Entry 3IH7 (X-ray diffraction, 3.10 A resolution); this record covers chains A and C of the 3 polymer chains in the assembly.

[Chain A]
Name: N-glycosylase/DNA lyase
Source organism: Homo sapiens
Notes: EC 3.2.2.-, 4.2.99.18
UniProtKB: O15527 (OGG1_HUMAN); residues 12-325 here = UniProt positions 12-325
Chain sequence (316 residues; numbered 10 to 325; the number before each row is that of its first residue):
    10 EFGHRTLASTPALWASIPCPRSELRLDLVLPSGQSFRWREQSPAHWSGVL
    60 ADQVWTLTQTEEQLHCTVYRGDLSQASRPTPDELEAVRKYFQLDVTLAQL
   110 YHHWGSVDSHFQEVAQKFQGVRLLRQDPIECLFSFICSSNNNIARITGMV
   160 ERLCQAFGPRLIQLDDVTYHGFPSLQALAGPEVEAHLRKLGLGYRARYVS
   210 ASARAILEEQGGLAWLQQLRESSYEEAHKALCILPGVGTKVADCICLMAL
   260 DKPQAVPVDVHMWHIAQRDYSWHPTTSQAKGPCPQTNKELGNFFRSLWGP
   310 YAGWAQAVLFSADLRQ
Unresolved in the structure: 80-82
Differences from the reference sequence: expression tag (10-11); conflict Leu82 (Lys in O15527); engineered mutation Cys292 (Ser in O15527)
Swiss-Prot annotation at these positions:
  - active site: Lys249 (Schiff-base intermediate with DNA)
  - binding site (DNA): Asn149, Arg154, Arg204, His270, Gln287
  - binding site (8-oxoguanine): Pro266, Asp268, Gln315, Phe319
  - natural variant: Gly12 (G12E: Found in a kidney cancer sample), Arg46 (R46Q: Found in a clear cell renal cell carcinoma sample), Ala85 (A85S: Found in a lung cancer sample), Arg131 (R131Q: Found in a lung cancer sample), Arg154 (R154H: Found in a gastric cancer sample), Ser232 (S232T: Found in a kidney cancer sample)
  - mutagenesis: Lys249 (K249Q: Loss of activity), Asp268 (D268E/Q: No effect on activity; D268N: Decreases activity about 65-fold)

[Chain C]
Molecule: 13-nt DNA strand
Sequence (13 nucleotides; row label = number of the first residue in the row):
    18 ACGTCCAGGTCTA
Unresolved in the structure: 18

[Chain A / chain C interface]
Residue-residue contacts (37; chain A residue first):
  Gly42(A) - DG25(C)  base contact
  Phe144(A) - DG25(C)  base contact
  Ser147(A) - DG25(C)  sugar contact
  Ser148(A) - DG26(C)  sugar contact
  Asn149(A) - DA24(C)  base contact
  Asn149(A) - DG26(C)  hydrogen bond to the phosphate
  Asn150(A) - DA24(C)  sugar contact
  Asn150(A) - DG25(C)  sugar contact
  Asn151(A) - DA24(C)  hydrogen bond to the base
  Asn151(A) - DG25(C)  phosphate contact
  Ile152(A) - DG25(C)  hydrogen bond to the phosphate
  Tyr203(A) - DG26(C)  base contact
  Tyr207(A) - DC28(C)  sugar contact
  Leu243(A) - DC28(C)  phosphate contact
  Pro244(A) - DC28(C)  phosphate contact
  Gly245(A) - DT27(C)  hydrogen bond to the phosphate
  Gly245(A) - DC28(C)  hydrogen bond to the phosphate
  Val246(A) - DT27(C)  phosphate contact
  Val246(A) - DC28(C)  phosphate contact
  Gly247(A) - DT27(C)  hydrogen bond to the phosphate
  Thr248(A) - DT27(C)  hydrogen bond to the phosphate
  Lys249(A) - DG25(C)  base contact
  Lys249(A) - DG26(C)  sugar contact
  Lys249(A) - DT27(C)  hydrogen bond to the phosphate
  Val250(A) - DG26(C)  phosphate contact
  Val250(A) - DT27(C)  hydrogen bond to the phosphate
  Met257(A) - DG25(C)  base contact
  Pro266(A) - DG25(C)  hydrogen bond to the base
  Asp268(A) - DG25(C)  hydrogen bond to the base
  Asp268(A) - DG26(C)  phosphate contact
  Val269(A) - DA24(C)  phosphate contact
  Val269(A) - DG26(C)  phosphate contact
  His270(A) - DG25(C)  salt bridge to the phosphate
  Met271(A) - DG25(C)  base contact
  Gln315(A) - DG25(C)  hydrogen bond to the base
  Phe319(A) - DG25(C)  stacking on the base
  Leu323(A) - DG25(C)  phosphate contact
Other interface residues (no listed pair), chain A (30 interface residues in all): Cys241, Cys253, His273

[Overview]
30 residues of chain A face 5 of chain C across their interface; the contacts include 12 hydrogen bonds, 1
salt bridge and 1 aromatic stacking contact. Polar contacts include Asn151(A)-DA24(C), Pro266(A)-DG25(C) and
Asp268(A)-DG25(C).
Here chain A is N-glycosylase/DNA lyase (Homo sapiens) and chain C is a 13-nt DNA strand. Entry 3IH7 (Crystal
structure of catalytically active human 8-oxoguanine glycosylase distally crosslinked to guanine-containing
DNA) was determined by X-ray diffraction.
